2ANG - chain A; structure by X-ray diffraction, 2.00 A resolution.

Chain A:
Protein: Angiogenin
Organism: Homo sapiens
Reference sequence: P03950 (ANGI_HUMAN); residues 1-123 here correspond to UniProt positions 25-147 (UniProt number = residue number + 24)
Amino-acid sequence (123 residues; row label = number of the first residue in the row):
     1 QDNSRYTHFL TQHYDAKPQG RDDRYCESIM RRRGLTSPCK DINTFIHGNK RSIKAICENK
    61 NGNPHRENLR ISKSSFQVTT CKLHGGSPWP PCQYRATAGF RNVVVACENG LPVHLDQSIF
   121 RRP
Disulfide bonds: Cys26-Cys81, Cys39-Cys92, Cys57-Cys107
Swiss-Prot annotation at these positions:
  - motif: Arg31 to Leu35 (Nucleolar localization signal)
  - active site: His13 (Proton acceptor), His114 (Proton donor)
  - binding site (tRNA): Arg21, Asp22, Cys81, Val103
  - modified residue: Gln1 (Pyrrolidone carboxylic acid)

Summary:
UniProt lists active-site residues His13 and His114 and 4 tRNA-binding residues.
Chain A is Angiogenin (Homo sapiens); the structure, Crystal structure of human angiogenin of the met(-1)
form, was determined by X-ray diffraction (same publication as 1B1E, 1B1I and 1B1J).
